Entry 8IDS (X-ray diffraction, 1.50 A resolution); this record covers chain A.

== Chain A ==
Protein: Alpha-glucosidase
Organism: Bacillus sp. (in: firmicutes)
Reference sequence: A0A2Z5WH92 (A0A2Z5WH92_BACSP); residue numbers follow UniProt; this construct covers 1-555
Amino-acid sequence (563 residues; row label = number of the first residue in the row):
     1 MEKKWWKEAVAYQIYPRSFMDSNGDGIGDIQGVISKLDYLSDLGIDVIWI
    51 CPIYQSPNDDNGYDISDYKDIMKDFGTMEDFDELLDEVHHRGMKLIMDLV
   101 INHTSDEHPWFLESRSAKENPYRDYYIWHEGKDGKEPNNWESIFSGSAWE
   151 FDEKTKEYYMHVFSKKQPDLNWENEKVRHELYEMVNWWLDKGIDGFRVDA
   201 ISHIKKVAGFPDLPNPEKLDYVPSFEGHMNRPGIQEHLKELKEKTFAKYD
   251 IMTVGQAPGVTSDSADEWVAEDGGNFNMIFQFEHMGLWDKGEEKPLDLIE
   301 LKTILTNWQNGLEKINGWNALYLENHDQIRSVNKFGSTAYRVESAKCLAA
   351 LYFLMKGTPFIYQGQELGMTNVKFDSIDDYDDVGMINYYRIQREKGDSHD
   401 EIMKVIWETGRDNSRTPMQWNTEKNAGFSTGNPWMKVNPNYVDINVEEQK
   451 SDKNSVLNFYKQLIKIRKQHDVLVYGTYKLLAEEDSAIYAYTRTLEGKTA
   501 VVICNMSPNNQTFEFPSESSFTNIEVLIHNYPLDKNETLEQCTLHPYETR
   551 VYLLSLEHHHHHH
Disordered / not traced: 1, 287-294, 517-520, 557-563
Construct notes: engineered mutation Q256 (Glu in A0A2Z5WH92), P258 (Asn in A0A2Z5WH92); expression tag (556-563)
Bound ions: Ca2+ site 1: D21, N23, D25, I27, D29; Ca2+ site 2: E537, T543
From the paper describing this entry:
  - conformationally variable residues (side-chain flip): F282
  - mutagenesis - N258P: decreased catalytic activity on G2

== Overview ==
D21, N23, D25, I27 and D29 coordinate Ca2+ site 1. E537 and T543 form the Ca2+ site 2. From the paper: N258P
reduces catalytic activity on G2; conformational variability at F282.
Chain A is Alpha-glucosidase (Bacillus sp. (in: firmicutes)); the structure, Crystal structure of Bacillus sp.
AHU2216 GH13_31 Alpha-glucosidase E256Q/N258P in complex with maltotriose, was determined by X-ray
diffraction, deposited together with 8IBK.
